PDB entry 1R3I | X-ray diffraction, 2.40 A resolution | chains H and C of the 3 polymer chains in the assembly

Chain H:
Molecule: Antibody Fab fragment heavy chain
Organism: Mus musculus
Notes: antibody fragment or engineered binder
Chain sequence (219 residues; numbered 1 to 219; the number before each row is that of its first residue):
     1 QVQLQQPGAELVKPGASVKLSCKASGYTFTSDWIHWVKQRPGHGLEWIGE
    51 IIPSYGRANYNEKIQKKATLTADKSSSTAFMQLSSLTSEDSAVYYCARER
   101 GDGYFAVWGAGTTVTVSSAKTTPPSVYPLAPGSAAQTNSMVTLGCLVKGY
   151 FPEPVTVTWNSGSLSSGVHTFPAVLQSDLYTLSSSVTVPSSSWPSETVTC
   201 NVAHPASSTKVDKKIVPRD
Disulfides: Cys22-Cys96

Chain C:
Molecule: Voltage-gated potassium channel
Organism: Streptomyces lividans
UniProt: P0A334 (KCSA_STRLI); residues 1-124 here = UniProt positions 1-124
Chain sequence (124 residues; each row starts with the number of its first residue):
     1 MAPMLSGLLARLVKLLLGRHGSALHWRAAGAATVLLVIVLLAGSYLAVLA
    51 ERGAPGAQLITYPRALWWSVETATTVGYGDLYPVTLWGRCVAVVVMVAGI
   101 TSFGLVTAALATWFVGREQERRGH
Disordered / not traced: 1-21
Differences from the reference sequence: engineered mutation Ala2 (Pro in P0A334), Cys90 (Leu in P0A334)
Curated features (UniProtKB/Swiss-Prot):
  - motif: Thr75 to Asp80 (Selectivity filter)
Bound ions: rubidium ion site 1: Thr75, Val76; rubidium ion site 2 near Thr75 (its only coordinating residue here); rubidium ion site 3: Gly77, Tyr78
Residues lining bound ligands:
  - diacyl glycerol (DGA): Leu41, Ser44, Tyr45, Tyr62, Pro63, Arg64, Leu66, Trp67, Val70, Val84, Thr85, Leu86, Arg89, Cys90, Val93
  - nonan-1-ol (F09): Leu46, Leu49, Ala50, Trp87, Val91

Interface between chain H and chain C:
Contacting residue pairs (23):
  Thr30(H) - Tyr45(C)
  Ser31(H) - Tyr62(C)
  Trp33(H) - Arg52(C)
  Trp33(H) - Tyr62(C)  hydrogen bond
  Glu50(H) - Arg52(C)  salt bridge
  Ile52(H) - Tyr45(C)
  Ile52(H) - Leu49(C)  hydrophobic
  Ile52(H) - Tyr62(C)
  Ser54(H) - Tyr45(C)  hydrogen bond
  Tyr55(H) - Tyr45(C)
  Tyr55(H) - Leu49(C)  hydrophobic
  Arg57(H) - Leu49(C)  hydrogen bond (side chain-backbone)
  Arg57(H) - Ala50(C)
  Arg57(H) - Arg52(C)  hydrogen bond (side chain-backbone)
  Asn59(H) - Arg52(C)
  Asn59(H) - Gly53(C)
  Glu62(H) - Pro55(C)
  Glu99(H) - Arg52(C)  salt bridge
  Gly101(H) - Arg52(C)
  Gly101(H) - Thr61(C)
  Gly101(H) - Tyr62(C)  hydrogen bond (backbone-backbone)
  Asp102(H) - Thr61(C)
  Gly103(H) - Thr61(C)
Interface residues without a listed pair, chain H (16 interface residues in all): His35, Arg100
Interface residues without a listed pair, chain C (10 interface residues in all): Val48, Pro63

In short:
16 residues of chain H and 10 residues of chain C are in contact; the contacts include 5 hydrogen bonds and 2
salt bridges. Polar contacts include Glu50(H)-Arg52(C), Glu99(H)-Arg52(C) and Trp33(H)-Tyr62(C). Nonan-1-ol
and diacyl glycerol are bound between chain H and chain C.
Here chain H is Antibody Fab fragment heavy chain (Mus musculus) and chain C is Voltage-gated potassium
channel (Streptomyces lividans). Entry 1R3I (potassium channel KcsA-Fab complex in Rb+) was determined by
X-ray diffraction (same publication as 1R3J, 1R3K and 1R3L).
